Entry 1WQN (X-ray diffraction, 1.80 A resolution); this record covers chain A.

[Chain A]
Molecule: Lysozyme
From: Homo sapiens
Notes: EC 3.2.1.17
Reference sequence: P61626 (LYSC_HUMAN); residues 1-130 here correspond to UniProt positions 19-148 (UniProt number = residue number + 18)
Sequence (130 residues; row label = number of the first residue in the row):
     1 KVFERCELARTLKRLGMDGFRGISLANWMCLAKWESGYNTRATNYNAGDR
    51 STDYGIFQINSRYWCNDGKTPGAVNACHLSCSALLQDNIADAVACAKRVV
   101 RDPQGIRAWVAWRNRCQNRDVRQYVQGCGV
Sequence notes: engineered mutation Phe-20 (Tyr38 in P61626)
Cystine bridges: Cys-6/Cys-128, Cys-30/Cys-116, Cys-65/Cys-81, Cys-77/Cys-95
Ion coordination: Na+: Ser-61, Cys-65, Val-74

[Summary]
Ser-61, Cys-65 and Val-74 coordinate Na+.
Chain A is Lysozyme (Homo sapiens); the structure, Contribution of hydrogen bonds to the conformational
stability of human lysozyme, was determined by X-ray diffraction (same publication as 1WQM, 1WQO, 1WQP, 1WQQ
and 1WQR).
